Entry 7KI4 (electron microscopy, 2.90 A resolution); this record covers chains A and F of the 9 polymer chains in the assembly.

[Chain A]
Name: Fusion glycoprotein F0
Source organism: Nipah virus
UniProtKB: Q9IH63 (FUS_NIPAV); residues 1-487 here = UniProt positions 1-487
Amino-acid sequence (543 residues; numbered 1 to 543; the number before each row is that of its first residue):
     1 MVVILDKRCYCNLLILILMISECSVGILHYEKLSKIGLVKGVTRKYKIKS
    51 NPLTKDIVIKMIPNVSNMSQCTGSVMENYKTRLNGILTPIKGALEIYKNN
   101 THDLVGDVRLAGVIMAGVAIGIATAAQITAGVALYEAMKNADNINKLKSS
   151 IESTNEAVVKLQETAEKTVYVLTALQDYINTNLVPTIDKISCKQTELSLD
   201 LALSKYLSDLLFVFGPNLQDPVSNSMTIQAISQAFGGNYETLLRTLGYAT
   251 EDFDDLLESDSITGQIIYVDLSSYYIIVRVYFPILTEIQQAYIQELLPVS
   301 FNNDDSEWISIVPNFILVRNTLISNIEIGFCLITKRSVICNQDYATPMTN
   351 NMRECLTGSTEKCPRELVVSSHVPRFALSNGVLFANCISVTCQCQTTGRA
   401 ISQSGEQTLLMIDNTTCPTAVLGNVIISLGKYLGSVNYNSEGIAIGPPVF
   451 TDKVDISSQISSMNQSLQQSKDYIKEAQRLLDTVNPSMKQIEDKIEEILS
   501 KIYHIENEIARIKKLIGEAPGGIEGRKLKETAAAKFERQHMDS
Unresolved in the structure: 1-26, 105-111, 482-543
Sequence notes: conflict Asp305 (Asn in Q9IH63); expression tag (488-543)
Swiss-Prot annotation at these positions:
  - region: Leu110 to Leu134 (Fusion peptide)
  - site: Arg109, Leu110 (Cleavage)
  - glycosylation (N-linked (GlcNAc...) asparagine): Asn64, Asn67, Asn99, Asn414, Asn464
  - natural variant: Thr250 (T250I: In strain: Isolate NiV/MY/99/VRI-0626), Met348 (M348T: In strain: Isolate Malaysian flying-fox)
Disulfides: Cys71-Cys192, Cys331-Cys340, Cys355-Cys363, Cys387-Cys392, Cys394-Cys417
Covalent attachments: glycan linked to Asn67; N-acetylglucosamine (NAG) linked to Asn99, Asn414, Asn464

[Chain F]
Name: 12B2 Fab light chain
Source organism: Mus musculus
Notes: antibody fragment or engineered binder
Amino-acid sequence (214 residues; row label = number of the first residue in the row):
     1 DIQMTQSPASLSASVGETVTITCRASENIYSYLAWYQHKQGKSPQLLVYN
    51 AKSLAEGVPSRFSGSGSGTQFSLKINSLQPEDFGSYYCQHHYGTPWTFGG
   101 GTKLEIKRADAAPTVSIFPPSSEQLTSGGASVVCFLNNFYPKDINVKWKI
   151 DGSERQNGVLNSWTDQDSKDSTYSMSSTLTLTKDEYERHNSYTCEATHKT
   201 STSPIVKSFNRNEC
Unresolved in the structure: 106-214
Disulfides: Cys23-Cys88

[Interface between chain A and chain F]
Residue-residue contacts (10):
  Gln70(A) - Glu27(F)
  Gln70(A) - Tyr92(F)
  Cys71(A) - Tyr92(F)  hydrophobic
  Ile187(A) - Tyr30(F)  hydrophobic
  Ile187(A) - Tyr32(F)  hydrogen bond (backbone-side chain)
  Asp188(A) - Ser31(F)  hydrogen bond
  Ile190(A) - Tyr32(F)  hydrogen bond (backbone-side chain)
  Ser191(A) - Tyr32(F)
  Cys192(A) - Tyr32(F)  hydrogen bond (backbone-side chain)
  Cys192(A) - Tyr92(F)  hydrogen bond (side chain-backbone)
Other interface residues (no listed pair), chain A (8 interface residues in all): Asn67
Other interface residues (no listed pair), chain F (8 interface residues in all): Ile2, Asn50, Gly93

[Overview]
Chain A and chain F each contribute 8 residues to their interface, with 5 hydrogen bonds. Among the polar
pairs are Ile187(A)-Tyr32(F), Asp188(A)-Ser31(F) and Ile190(A)-Tyr32(F). Covalently linked
N-acetylglucosamine: at Asn99(A), Asn414(A) and Asn464(A).
Chain A is Fusion glycoprotein F0 (Nipah virus) and chain F is 12B2 Fab light chain (Mus musculus); the
structure, Structure of the NiV F glycoprotein in complex with the 12B2 neutralizing antibody, was determined
by electron microscopy.
